Entry 5FNN (X-ray diffraction, 2.09 A resolution); this record covers chain A.

[Chain A]
Molecule: Iron-sulfur cluster repair protein ytfe
Organism: Escherichia coli
Notes: EC 1.7.2.5
UniProt: P69506 (YTFE_ECOLI); residue numbers follow UniProt; this construct covers 1-220
Sequence (220 residues; numbered 1 to 220; the number before each row is that of its first residue):
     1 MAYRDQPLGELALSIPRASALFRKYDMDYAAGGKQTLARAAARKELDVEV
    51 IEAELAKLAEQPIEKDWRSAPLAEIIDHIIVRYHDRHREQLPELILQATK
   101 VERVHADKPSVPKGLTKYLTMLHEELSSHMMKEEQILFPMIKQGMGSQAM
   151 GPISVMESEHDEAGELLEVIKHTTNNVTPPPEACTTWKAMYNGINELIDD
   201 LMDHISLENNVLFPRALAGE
Not modelled in the structure: 1
Modified positions: Mse1 (selenomethionine); Mse27, Mse121, Mse130, Mse131, Mse140, Mse145, Mse150, Mse156, Mse190, Mse202 (selenomethionine; parent Met)
Construct notes: engineered mutation Ala30 (Cys in P69506), Ala31 (Cys in P69506)
Bound ions: Fe2+: His84, Glu133, His204, Glu208 (together with Fe ion, oxygen atom); Fe ion: His129, Glu133, His160, Glu208 (together with oxygen atom)
Small-molecule neighbours: oxygen atom (O): His84, His129, Mse130, Glu133, His160, His204, Ile205, Glu208

[Overview]
Chain A binds oxygen atom. The Fe2+ site is built by His84, Glu133, His204 and Glu208. His129, Glu133, His160
and Glu208 coordinate a Fe ion ion.
Chain A is Iron-sulfur cluster repair protein ytfe (Escherichia coli); the structure, Iron and
Selenomethionine containing Iron sulfur cluster repair protein YtfE, was determined by X-ray diffraction
together with 5FNP and 5FNY from the same study.
